PDB entry 5CMD | X-ray diffraction, 3.09 A resolution | chains C and D of the 6 polymer chains in the assembly

Chain C (and D):
Molecule: C-C motif chemokine 5
Organism: Homo sapiens
Notes: chain D of this document is another copy of the same molecule, construct and numbering; everything in this record applies to it too
UniProtKB: P13501 (CCL5_HUMAN); residues 4-68 here correspond to UniProt positions 27-91 (UniProt number = residue number + 23)
Chain sequence (65 residues; numbered 4 to 68; the number before each row is that of its first residue):
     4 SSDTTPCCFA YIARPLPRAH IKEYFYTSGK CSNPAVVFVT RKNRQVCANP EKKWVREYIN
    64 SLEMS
Disordered / not traced: 4
Disulfides: Cys10-Cys34, Cys11-Cys50
From the paper describing this entry:
  - self-association interface (contacts with another copy of this molecule); pairs are residue here / residue on that copy: Glu26-Arg47 (salt bridge), Glu66-Thr43 (hydrogen bond), Glu66-Arg44 (hydrogen bond)

Chain C / chain D interface:
Residue-residue contacts (27):
  Ser5(C) with Gln48(D), hydrogen bond
  Asp6(C) with Gln48(D), hydrogen bond (backbone-backbone); Val49(D); Cys50(D), hydrogen bond (side chain-backbone)
  Thr7(C) with Pro9(D); Cys10(D); Cys11(D); Gln48(D); Cys50(D)
  Thr8(C) with Thr8(D); Pro9(D); Cys10(D), hydrogen bond (backbone-backbone); Phe12(D)
  Pro9(C) with Thr7(D); Thr8(D)
  Cys10(C) with Thr7(D); Thr8(D), hydrogen bond (backbone-backbone)
  Cys11(C) with Thr7(D)
  Phe12(C) with Thr8(D); Lys33(D)
  Lys33(C) with Phe12(D)
  Ser35(C) with Ser35(D)
  Val40(C) with Thr7(D)
  Gln48(C) with Ser5(D); Thr7(D)
  Val49(C) with Ser5(D)
  Cys50(C) with Ser5(D)
Other interface residues (no listed pair), chain C (15 interface residues in all): Cys34
Other interface residues (no listed pair), chain D (15 interface residues in all): Asp6, Cys34, Val40

In short:
The chain C/chain D interface involves 15 residues from each chain; the contacts include 5 hydrogen bonds.
Polar pairs include Ser5(C)-Gln48(D), Asp6(C)-Cys50(D) and Asp6(C)-Gln48(D). From the paper: a
self-association interface involving Glu26(C) and Glu66(C).
Both chains are C-C motif chemokine 5 (Homo sapiens). Entry 5CMD (Oligomer crystal structure of CC chemokine 5
(CCL5)) was determined by X-ray diffraction (same publication as 5D65, 5COR, 5COY and 5DNF).
